7RU8 - chains L and C of the 3 polymer chains in the assembly; structure by electron microscopy, 3.80 A resolution.

# Chain L
Molecule: CC6.30 Fab Kappa chain Fv
Organism: Homo sapiens
Notes: antibody fragment or engineered binder
Sequence (107 residues; row label = number of the first residue in the row):
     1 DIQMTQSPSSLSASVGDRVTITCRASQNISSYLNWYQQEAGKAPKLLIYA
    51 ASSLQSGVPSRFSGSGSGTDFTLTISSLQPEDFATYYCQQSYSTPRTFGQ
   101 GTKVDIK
Disulfide bonds: Cys23-Cys88
Glycans and other covalent adducts: N-acetylglucosamine (NAG) linked to Asn28

# Chain C
Molecule: Spike glycoprotein
Organism: Severe acute respiratory syndrome coronavirus 2
UniProt: P0DTC2 (SPIKE_SARS2); residues 1-1208 here = UniProt positions 1-1208
Sequence (1280 residues; row label = number of the first residue in the row):
     1 MFVFLVLLPLVSSQCVNLTTRTQLPPAYTNSFTRGVYYPDKVFRSSVLHS
    51 TQDLFLPFFSNVTWFHAIHVSGTNGTKRFDNPVLPFNDGVYFASTEKSNI
   101 IRGWIFGTTLDSKTQSLLIVNNATNVVIKVCEFQFCNDPFLGVYYHKNNK
   151 SWMESEFRVYSSANNCTFEYVSQPFLMDLEGKQGNFKNLREFVFKNIDGY
   201 FKIYSKHTPINLVRDLPQGFSALEPLVDLPIGINITRFQTLLALHRSYLT
   251 PGDSSSGWTAGAAAYYVGYLQPRTFLLKYNENGTITDAVDCALDPLSETK
   301 CTLKSFTVEKGIYQTSNFRVQPTESIVRFPNITNLCPFGEVFNATRFASV
   351 YAWNRKRISNCVADYSVLYNSASFSTFKCYGVSPTKLNDLCFTNVYADSF
   401 VIRGDEVRQIAPGQTGKIADYNYKLPDDFTGCVIAWNSNNLDSKVGGNYN
   451 YLYRLFRKSNLKPFERDISTEIYQAGSTPCNGVEGFNCYFPLQSYGFQPT
   501 NGVGYQPYRVVVLSFELLHAPATVCGPKKSTNLVKNKCVNFNFNGLTGTG
   551 VLTESNKKFLPFQQFGRDIADTTDAVRDPQTLEILDITPCSFGGVSVITP
   601 GTNTSNQVAVLYQDVNCTEVPVAIHADQLTPTWRVYSTGSNVFQTRAGCL
   651 IGAEHVNNSYECDIPIGAGICASYQTQTNSPGSASSVASQSIIAYTMSLG
   701 AENSCAYSNNSIAIPTNFTISVTTEILPVSMTKTSVDCTMYICGDSTECS
   751 NLLLQYGSFCTQLNRALTGIAVEQDKNTQEVFAQVKQIYKTPPIKDFGGF
   801 NFSQILPDPSKPSKRSPIEDLLFNKVTLADAGFIKQYGDCLGDIAARDLI
   851 CAQKFNGLTVLPPLLTDEMIAQYTSALLAGTICSGWTFGAGPALQIPFPM
   901 QMAYRFNGIGVTQNVLYENQKLIANQFNSAIGKIQDSLSSTPSALGKLQD
   951 VVNQNAQALNTLVKQLSSNFGAISSVLNDILSRLDPPEAEVQIDRLITGR
  1001 LQSLQTYVTQQLIRAAEIRASANLAATKMSECVLGQSKRVDFCGKGYHLM
  1051 SFPQSAPHGVVFLHVTYVPAQEKNFTTAPAICHDGKAHFPREGVFVSNGT
  1101 HWFVTQRNFYEPQIITTDNTFVSGNCDVVIGIVNNTVYDPLQPELDSFKE
  1151 ELDKYFKNHTSPDVDLGDISGINASVVNIQKEIDRLNEVAKNLNESLIDL
  1201 QELGKYEQGSGYIPEAPRDGQAYVRKDGEWVLLSTFLGRSLEVLFQGPGS
  1251 AWSHPQFEKGGGSGGGGSGGSAWSHPQFEK
Not modelled in the structure: 1-332, 388-394, 427-428, 516-1280
Disulfide bonds: Cys336-Cys361, Cys379-Cys432, Cys480-Cys488
Glycans and other covalent adducts: N-acetylglucosamine (NAG) linked to Asn343
Differences from the reference sequence: engineered mutation Gly682 (Arg in P0DTC2), Ser683 (Arg in P0DTC2), Ser685 (Arg in P0DTC2), Cys705 (Val in P0DTC2), Pro817 (Phe in P0DTC2), Cys883 (Thr in P0DTC2), Pro892 (Ala in P0DTC2), Pro899 (Ala in P0DTC2), Pro942 (Ala in P0DTC2), Pro986 (Lys in P0DTC2), Pro987 (Val in P0DTC2); expression tag (1209-1280)
Swiss-Prot annotation at these positions:
  - region: Asn280 to Cys301 (Putative superantigen), Arg403 to Asp405 (Integrin-binding motif), Asn448 to Phe456 (Immunodominant HLA epitope recognized by the CD8+), Pro681, Ala684 (Putative superantigen), Ser816 to Tyr837 (Fusion peptide 1), Lys835 to Phe855 (Fusion peptide 2), Asp1163 to Glu1202 (Heptad repeat 2)
  - site: Arg815, Ser816 (Cleavage)
  - glycosylation: Asn17 (N-linked (GlcNAc...) (complex) asparagine), Asn61 (N-linked (GlcNAc...) (hybrid) asparagine), Asn74 (N-linked (GlcNAc...) (complex) asparagine), Asn122 (N-linked (GlcNAc...) (hybrid) asparagine), Asn149 (N-linked (GlcNAc...) (complex) asparagine), Asn165 (N-linked (GlcNAc...) (complex) asparagine), Asn234 (N-linked (GlcNAc...) (high mannose) asparagine), Asn282 (N-linked (GlcNAc...) (complex) asparagine), Thr323 (O-linked (GalNAc) threonine), Ser325 (O-linked (HexNAc...) serine), Asn331 (N-linked (GlcNAc...) (complex) asparagine), Asn343 (N-linked (GlcNAc...) (complex) asparagine), Asn603 (N-linked (GlcNAc...) (hybrid) asparagine), Asn616 (N-linked (GlcNAc...) (complex) asparagine), Asn657 (N-linked (GlcNAc...) (complex) asparagine), Thr676 (O-linked (GlcNAc...) threonine), Thr678 (O-linked (GlcNAc...) threonine), Asn709 (N-linked (GlcNAc...) (high mannose) asparagine), Asn717 (N-linked (GlcNAc...) (hybrid) asparagine), Asn801 (N-linked (GlcNAc...) (hybrid) asparagine) and 6 more in UniProt
What the authors report for this chain:
  - mutagenesis - E484K: abolished binding to eCC6.30 variants

# How chain L and chain C interact
Pairs across the interface (10):
  Tyr32(L) with Asn487(C), hydrogen bond; Tyr489(C), hydrogen bond
  Ser91(L) with Phe486(C)
  Tyr92(L) with Phe486(C); Asn487(C), hydrogen bond
  Ser93(L) with Phe486(C)
  Thr94(L) with Val483(C); Glu484(C)
  Arg96(L) with Glu484(C), salt bridge; Phe486(C)
Also at the interface, not in a pair above, chain C (6 interface residues in all): Gly485
The authors on this interface:
  - residue pairs: Arg96(L)-Glu484(C) (salt bridge)
  - epitope / paratope residues, chain L: Arg96(L)
  - epitope / paratope residues, chain C: Glu484(C)

# In short
Chain L and chain C each contribute 6 residues to their interface; the contacts include 3 hydrogen bonds and 1
salt bridge. Among the polar pairs are Arg96(L)-Glu484(C), Tyr32(L)-Asn487(C) and Tyr32(L)-Tyr489(C). The
authors report a salt bridge between Arg96(L) and Glu484(C). The paper reports that E484K of chain C abolishes
binding to eCC6.30 variants; epitope/paratope residues Arg96(L) and Glu484(C).
Here chain L is CC6.30 Fab Kappa chain Fv (Homo sapiens) and chain C is Spike glycoprotein (Severe acute
respiratory syndrome coronavirus 2). Entry 7RU8 (CC6.30 fragment antigen binding in complex with
SARS-CoV-2-6P-Mut7 S protein (RBD/Fv local refinement)) was determined by electron microscopy (same
publication as 7RU1, 7RU2 and 7RU5).
